Entry 9CBM (electron microscopy, 3.20 A resolution); this record covers chains A and R of the 4 polymer chains in the assembly.

# Chain A
Molecule: Guanine nucleotide-binding protein G(i) subunit alpha-1
From: Rattus norvegicus
Reference sequence: P10824 (GNAI1_RAT); residues 1-354 here = UniProt positions 1-354
Sequence (379 residues; numbered -24 to 354; the number before each row is that of its first residue; numbers below 1 keep their minus sign (Met-24 is residue -24)):
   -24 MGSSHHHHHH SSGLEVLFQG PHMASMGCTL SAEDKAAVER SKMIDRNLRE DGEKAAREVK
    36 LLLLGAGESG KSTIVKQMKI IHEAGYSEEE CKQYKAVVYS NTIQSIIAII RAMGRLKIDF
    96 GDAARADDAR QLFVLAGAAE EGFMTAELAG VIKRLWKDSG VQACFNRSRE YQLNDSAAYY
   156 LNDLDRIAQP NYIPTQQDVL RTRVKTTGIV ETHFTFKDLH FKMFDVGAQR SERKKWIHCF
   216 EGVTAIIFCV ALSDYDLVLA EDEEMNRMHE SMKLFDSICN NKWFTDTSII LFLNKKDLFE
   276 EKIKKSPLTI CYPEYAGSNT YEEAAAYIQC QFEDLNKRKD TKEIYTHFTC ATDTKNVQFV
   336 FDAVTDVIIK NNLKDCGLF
Unresolved in the structure: -24 to 10, 54-181, 325-329
Sequence notes: initiating methionine (-24); expression tag (-23 to 0); engineered mutation Ala203 (Gly in P10824)
Swiss-Prot annotation at these positions:
  - region: Lys35 to Thr48 (G1 motif), Asp173 to Thr181 (G2 motif), Phe196 to Gly202, Gln204, Arg205 (G3 motif), Ile265 to Asp272 (G4 motif), Thr324 to Thr329 (G5 motif)
  - binding site (GTP): Glu43 to Thr48, Asp150, Ser151, Leu175 to Arg178, Asp200 to Gly202, Gln204, Asn269 to Asp272, Ala326
  - binding site (Mg(2+)): Ser47, Thr181
  - lipidation: Gly2 (N-myristoyl glycine), Cys3 (S-palmitoyl cysteine)
  - mutagenesis: Gly2 (G2A: Abolishes myristoylation and palmitoylation), Cys3 (C3S: Abolishes palmitoylation), Glu43 (E43A: Mildly impairs receptor binding; mildly decreases basal and receptor-stimulated GDP exchange), Asn149 (N149I: Inhibits interaction with RGS14. Does not inhibit interaction with RIC8A), Phe189 (F189Y: Increases basal GDP exchange rate; no effect on receptor-stimulated GDP exchange), Phe191 (F191Y: No effect on basal GDP exchange rate; mildly decreases receptor-stimulated GDP exchange), Gln204 (Q204L: Expected to have lost GTPase activity; inhibits the forskolin-mediated increase of cellular cAMP levels. Does not inhibit interaction with RGS14 at centrosomes), Thr329 (T329A: Increases basal GDP exchange rate and inhibits the forskolin-mediated increase of cellular cAMP levels), Val332 (V332A: Increases basal GDP exchange rate), Phe336 (F336A/C: Increases basal GDP exchange rate; mildly decreases receptor-stimulated GDP exchange; F336Y: Strongly increases basal GDP exchange rate; mildly decreases receptor-stimulated GDP exchange), Lys345 (K345L: Mildly impairs receptor binding; mildly decreases basal and receptor-stimulated GDP exchange)
From the paper describing this entry:
  - contacts within the chain: Lys46-Asp200, Gly40-Lys46 (backbone contact)
  - conformationally variable residues (helix shift): Glu43, Gln52, Asp341
  - mutagenesis - K345A: abolished signaling with Endolysin, Alpha-2A adrenergic receptor (chain R)
  - mutagenesis - L194A, F336A: decreased signaling with Endolysin, Alpha-2A adrenergic receptor (chain R)

# Chain R
Molecule: Endolysin, Alpha-2A adrenergic receptor
From: Enterobacteria phage T4
Notes: EC 3.2.1.17
Reference sequence: chimeric construct of P00720, P08913: residues -128 to 31 from P00720 (ENLYS_BPT4) positions 2-161 (UniProt number = residue number + 130); residues 35-242 from P08913 positions 35-242 (same numbers); residues 380-460 from P08913 positions 380-460 (same numbers)
Sequence (484 residues; row label = number of the first residue in the row; note: 137 numbers in that range are skipped by the numbering (no residue carries them; nothing is unmodelled there); numbers below 1 keep their minus sign (Met-152 is residue -152)):
  -152 MKTIIALSYI FCLVFADYKD DDDKNIFEML RIDEGLRLKI YKDTEGYYTI GIGHLLTKSP
   -92 SLNAAKSELD KAIGRNTNGV ITKDEAEKLF NQDVDAAVRG ILRNAKLKPV YDSLDAVRRA
   -32 ALINMVFQMG ETGVAGFTNS LRMLQQKRWD EAAVNLAKSR WYNQTPNRAK RVITTFRTGT
    28 WDAYAAAGGG ARATPYSLQV TLTLVCLAGL LMLLTVFGNV LVIIAVFTSR ALKAPQNLFL
    88 VSLASADILV ATLVIPFSLA NEVMGYWYFG KAWCEIYLAL DVLFCTSSIV HLCAISLDRY
   148 WSITQAIEYN LKRTPRRIKA IIITVWVISA VISFPPLISI EKKGGGGGPQ PAEPRCEIND
   208 QKWYVISSCI GSFFAPCLIM ILVYVRIYQI AKRRT
   380 RQNREKRFTF VLAVVIGVFV VCWFPFFFTY TLTAVGCSVP RTLFKFFFWF GYCNSSLNPV
   440 IYTIFNHDFR RAFKKILCRG DASLEVLFQ
Unresolved in the structure: -152 to 46, 183-199, 458-468
Sequence notes: initiating methionine (-152); expression tag (-151 to -129, 461-468); conflict Gly-118 (Arg12 in P00720), Thr-76 (Cys54 in P00720), Ala-33 (Cys97 in P00720), Arg7 (Ile137 in P00720); linker (32-34)
Swiss-Prot annotation at these positions:
  - active site (Proton donor/acceptor): Glu-119, Asp-110
  - binding site (substrate): Leu-98, Phe-26, Ser-13, Asn2
  - site: Asp128 (Implicated in ligand binding), Ser215 (Implicated in catechol agonist binding and receptor activation), Ser219 (Implicated in catechol agonist binding and receptor activation)
  - lipidation: Cys457 (S-palmitoyl cysteine)
Small-molecule neighbours: CZX (4-[(1S)-1-(2,3-dimethylphenyl)ethyl]-1H-imidazole): Asp128, Val129, Cys132, Thr133, Ser215, Ser219, Trp402, Phe405, Phe406, Tyr409, Phe427, Gly430, Tyr431
From the paper describing this entry:
  - binding site for CZX: Asp128, Cys132, Phe406, Phe427 (from molecular simulation)
  - binding site for CZX: Tyr431

# Chain A / chain R interface
Pairs across the interface (21; chain A residue first):
  Phe336(A) - Ile154(R)  hydrophobic
  Ile343(A) - Ala153(R)  hydrophobic
  Ile343(A) - Asn157(R)
  Ile344(A) - Ile150(R)
  Ile344(A) - Ala153(R)  hydrophobic
  Lys345(A) - Arg241(R)
  Asn347(A) - Ser149(R)  hydrogen bond (side chain-backbone)
  Asn347(A) - Asn157(R)
  Leu348(A) - Ile150(R)  hydrophobic
  Leu348(A) - Ala238(R)  hydrophobic
  Asp350(A) - Asn445(R)  hydrogen bond (backbone-side chain)
  Cys351(A) - Arg146(R)
  Gly352(A) - Arg386(R)  hydrogen bond (backbone-side chain)
  Leu353(A) - Ile234(R)  hydrophobic
  Leu353(A) - Arg386(R)
  Leu353(A) - Phe387(R)  hydrogen bond (backbone-backbone)
  Leu353(A) - Val390(R)  hydrophobic
  Leu353(A) - Leu391(R)  hydrophobic
  Phe354(A) - Thr242(R)
  Phe354(A) - Arg383(R)
  Phe354(A) - Arg386(R)
Also at the interface, not in a pair above, chain A (16 interface residues in all): Leu194, Glu318, Thr340, Asp341, Lys349
Also at the interface, not in a pair above, chain R (18 interface residues in all): Gln381, Phe444

# Overview
Chain A and chain R form an interface of 16 and 18 residues respectively, with 4 hydrogen bonds. Polar
contacts include Asn347(A)-Ser149(R), Asp350(A)-Asn445(R) and Gly352(A)-Arg386(R). From the paper: a binding
site for CZX at Asp128(R), Cys132(R) and Phe406(R) among others; L194A and F336A of chain A reduce signaling
with Endolysin, Alpha-2A adrenergic receptor (chain R).
Here chain A is Guanine nucleotide-binding protein G(i) subunit alpha-1 (Rattus norvegicus) and chain R is
Endolysin, Alpha-2A adrenergic receptor (Enterobacteria phage T4). Entry 9CBM (Cryo-EM structure of
dexmedetomidine-bound alpha-2A-adrenergic receptor in complex with heterotrimeric Gi-protein) was determined
by electron microscopy (same publication as 9CBL).
